Entry 8JC8 (electron microscopy, 3.11 A resolution); this record covers chains G and I of the 30 polymer chains in the assembly.

[Chain G]
Molecule: LH1 beta polypeptide
From: Thermochromatium tepidum
UniProt: D2Z0P1 (D2Z0P1_THETI); residues 0-46 here correspond to UniProt positions 1-47 (UniProt number = residue number + 1)
Amino-acid sequence (47 residues; numbered 0 to 46; the number before each row is that of its first residue; numbering starts at 0):
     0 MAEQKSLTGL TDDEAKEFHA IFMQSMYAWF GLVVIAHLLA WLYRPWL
Unresolved in the structure: 0-4
Ion coordination: Ca2+: Trp-45 (shared with Trp-46(I), Asp-49(I), Ile-51(I) of chain I)
Ligand contacts:
  - Octadecane (8K6): Ala-35, Leu-38, Ala-39, Leu-41, Tyr-42
  - bacteriochlorophyll a (BCL), molecule 1: Trp-28, Leu-31, Val-32, Ala-35, His-36, Ala-39
  - bacteriochlorophyll a (BCL), molecule 2: Trp-28, Phe-29, Val-32, Val-33, His-36, Ala-39, Trp-40, Trp-45, Leu-46
  - spirilloxanthin (CRT): Glu-13, Glu-16, Phe-17, Ile-20, Phe-21, Ser-24, Met-25, Trp-28, Phe-29

[Chain I]
Molecule: LH1 alpha polypeptide
From: Thermochromatium tepidum
UniProt: D2Z0P2 (D2Z0P2_THETI); residues 1-57 here = UniProt positions 1-57
Amino-acid sequence (57 residues; numbered 1 to 57; the number before each row is that of its first residue):
     1 MFTMNANLYK IWLILDPRRV LVSIVAFQIV LGLLIHMIVL STDLNWLDDN IPVSYQA
Unresolved in the structure: 1-4
Ion coordination: Ca2+: Trp-46, Asp-49, Ile-51 (shared with Trp-45(G) of chain G)
Ligand contacts:
  - bacteriochlorophyll a (BCL), molecule 1: Val-25, Gln-28, Ile-29, Gly-32, His-36, Trp-46, Leu-47
  - bacteriochlorophyll a (BCL), molecule 2: Gln-28, Leu-31, Gly-32, Ile-35, His-36, Val-39
  - spirilloxanthin (CRT), molecule 1: Asn-7, Leu-8, Lys-10, Ile-11, Ile-14
  - spirilloxanthin (CRT), molecule 2: Leu-21, Ile-24, Phe-27, Gln-28, Leu-31, Leu-34, Ile-35, Ile-38
  - spirilloxanthin (CRT), molecule 3: Ile-29, Leu-33, His-36, Met-37

[How chain G and chain I interact]
Contacting residue pairs (8):
  Leu-6(G) / Arg-18(I)
  Arg-43(G) / Tyr-55(I)
  Pro-44(G) / Pro-52(I)
  Pro-44(G) / Tyr-55(I)  hydrogen bond (backbone-side chain)
  Trp-45(G) / Trp-46(I)
  Trp-45(G) / Ile-51(I)
  Leu-46(G) / Ile-51(I)
  Leu-46(G) / Pro-52(I)
Also at the interface, not in a pair above, chain I (6 interface residues in all): Gln-56

[Summary]
5 residues of chain G face 6 of chain I across their interface; the contacts include 1 hydrogen bond. The
hydrogen-bonded pair is Pro-44(G)/Tyr-55(I). One spirilloxanthin molecule is bound between chain G and chain
I. Ligands of chain G: bacteriochlorophyll a and Octadecane.
Chain G is LH1 beta polypeptide and chain I is LH1 alpha polypeptide, both from Thermochromatium tepidum; the
structure, Cryo-EM structure of the LH1 complex from thermochromatium tepidum, was determined by electron
microscopy together with 8JC9 from the same study.
